PDB entry 8D9D | electron microscopy, 3.59 A resolution | chains B and C of the 6 polymer chains in the assembly

# Chain B
Protein: DNA primase large subunit
Source organism: Homo sapiens
UniProtKB: P49643 (PRI2_HUMAN); residues 1-509 here = UniProt positions 1-509
Amino-acid sequence (509 residues; row label = number of the first residue in the row):
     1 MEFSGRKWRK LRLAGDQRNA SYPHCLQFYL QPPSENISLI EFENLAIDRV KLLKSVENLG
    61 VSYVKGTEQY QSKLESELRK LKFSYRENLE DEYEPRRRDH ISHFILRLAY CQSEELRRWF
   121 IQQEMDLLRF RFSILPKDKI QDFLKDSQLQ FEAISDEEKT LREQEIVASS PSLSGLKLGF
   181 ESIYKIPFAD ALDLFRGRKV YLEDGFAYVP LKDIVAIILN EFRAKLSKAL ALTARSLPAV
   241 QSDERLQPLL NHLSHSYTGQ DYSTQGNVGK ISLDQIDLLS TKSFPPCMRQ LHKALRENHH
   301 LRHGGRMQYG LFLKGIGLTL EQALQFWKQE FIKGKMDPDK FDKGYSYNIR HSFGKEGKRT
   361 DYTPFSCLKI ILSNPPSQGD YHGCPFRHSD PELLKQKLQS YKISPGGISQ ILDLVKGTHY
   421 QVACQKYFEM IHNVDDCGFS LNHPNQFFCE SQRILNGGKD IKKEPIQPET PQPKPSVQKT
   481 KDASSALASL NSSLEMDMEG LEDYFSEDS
Unresolved in the structure: 1-21, 257-269, 457-509
Swiss-Prot annotation at these positions:
  - region: L253 to K270 (Interdomain linker)
  - binding site ([4Fe-4S] cluster): C287, C367, C384, C424
  - modified residue: T470 (Phosphothreonine)
  - mutagenesis: R97 (R97A: Decreases primase affinity for POLA1 by 10-fold), F104 (F104A: Decreases primase affinity for POLA1 by 40-fold), R107 (R107A: Decreases primase affinity for POLA1 by 30-fold), L108 (L108A: Decreases primase affinity for POLA1 by 40-fold), S256 to K270 (Decreases RNA primer di-nucleotide formation about 5-fold. Does not affect the ratio between the di-nucleotide and its extension products)
Ion coordination: 4Fe-4S cluster Fe: C287, C367, C384, C424
Residues lining bound ligands: 4Fe-4S cluster (SF4): P285, P286, C287, C367, I370, C384, P385, F386, Y420, C424, L441, P444

# Chain C
Protein: DNA polymerase alpha catalytic subunit
Source organism: Homo sapiens
Notes: EC 2.7.7.7
UniProtKB: P09884 (DPOLA_HUMAN); numbering as in UniProt (aligned over 1-1462)
Amino-acid sequence (1462 residues; row label = number of the first residue in the row):
     1 MAPVHGDDSL SDSGSFVSSR ARREKKSKKG RQEALERLKK AKAGEKYKYE VEDFTGVYEE
    61 VDEEQYSKLV QARQDDDWIV DDDGIGYVED GREIFDDDLE DDALDADEKG KDGKARNKDK
   121 RNVKKLAVTK PNNIKSMFIA CAGKKTADKA VDLSKDGLLG DILQDLNTET PQITPPPVMI
   181 LKKKRSIGAS PNPFSVHTAT AVPSGKIASP VSRKEPPLTP VPLKRAEFAG DDVQVESTEE
   241 EQESGAMEFE DGDFDEPMEV EEVDLEPMAA KAWDKESEPA EEVKQEADSG KGTVSYLGSF
   301 LPDVSCWDID QEGDSSFSVQ EVQVDSSHLP LVKGADEEQV FHFYWLDAYE DQYNQPGVVF
   361 LFGKVWIESA ETHVSCCVMV KNIERTLYFL PREMKIDLNT GKETGTPISM KDVYEEFDEK
   421 IATKYKIMKF KSKPVEKNYA FEIPDVPEKS EYLEVKYSAE MPQLPQDLKG ETFSHVFGTN
   481 TSSLELFLMN RKIKGPCWLE VKSPQLLNQP VSWCKVEAMA LKPDLVNVIK DVSPPPLVVM
   541 AFSMKTMQNA KNHQNEIIAM AALVHHSFAL DKAAPKPPFQ SHFCVVSKPK DCIFPYAFKE
   601 VIEKKNVKVE VAATERTLLG FFLAKVHKID PDIIVGHNIY GFELEVLLQR INVCKAPHWS
   661 KIGRLKRSNM PKLGGRSGFG ERNATCGRMI CDVEISAKEL IRCKSYHLSE LVQQILKTER
   721 VVIPMENIQN MYSESSQLLY LLEHTWKDAK FILQIMCELN VLPLALQITN IAGNIMSRTL
   781 MGGRSERNEF LLLHAFYENN YIVPDKQIFR KPQQKLGDED EEIDGDTNKY KKGRKKAAYA
   841 GGLVLDPKVG FYDKFILLLD FNSLYPSIIQ EFNICFTTVQ RVASEAQKVT EDGEQEQIPE
   901 LPDPSLEMGI LPREIRKLVE RRKQVKQLMK QQDLNPDLIL QYDIRQKALK LTANSMYGCL
   961 GFSYSRFYAK PLAALVTYKG REILMHTKEM VQKMNLEVIY GDTDSIMINT NSTNLEEVFK
  1021 LGNKVKSEVN KLYKLLEIDI DGVFKSLLLL KKKKYAALVV EPTSDGNYVT KQELKGLDIV
  1081 RRDWCDLAKD TGNFVIGQIL SDQSRDTIVE NIQKRLIEIG ENVLNGSVPV SQFEINKALT
  1141 KDPQDYPDKK SLPHVHVALW INSQGGRKVK AGDTVSYVIC QDGSNLTASQ RAYAPEQLQK
  1201 QDNLTIDTQY YLAQQIHPVV ARICEPIDGI DAVLIATWLG LDPTQFRVHH YHKDEENDAL
  1261 LGGPAQLTDE EKYRDCERFK CPCPTCGTEN IYDNVFDGSG TDMEPSLYRC SNIDCKASPL
  1321 TFTVQLSNKL IMDIRRFIKK YYDGWLICEE PTCRNRTRHL PLQFSRTGPL CPACMKATLQ
  1381 PEYSDKSLYT QLCFYRYIFD AECALEKLTT DHEKDKLKKQ FFTPKVLQDY RKLKNTAEQF
  1441 LSRSGYSEVN LSKLFAGCAV KS
Unresolved in the structure: 1-337, 674-677, 809-836, 883-895, 1252-1267, 1457-1462
Swiss-Prot annotation at these positions:
  - zinc finger: C1283 to S1318 (CysA-type)
  - motif: C1348 to C1374 (CysB motif)
  - binding site (Zn(2+)): C1283, C1286, C1310, C1315, C1348, C1353, C1371, C1374
  - site: K124, K125 (Cleavage)
  - modified residue: T174 (Phosphothreonine), S186 (Phosphoserine), S190 (Phosphoserine), S209 (Phosphoserine), K224 (N6-acetyllysine), T406 (Phosphothreonine), K970 (N6-succinyllysine)
  - natural variant: I79 (I79S: In VEODS), G110 (G110R: In VEODS), P1381 (P1381L: In VEODS)
Ion coordination: Mg2+: D860, F861, D1004 (together with 2'-deoxyadenosine 5'-triphosphate); Zn2+ site 1: C1283, C1286, C1310, C1315; Zn2+ site 2: C1348, C1353, C1371, C1374
Residues lining bound ligands: 2'-deoxyadenosine 5'-triphosphate (DTP): D860, F861, N862, S863, L864, Y865, P866, R922, K950, L951, N954, Y957, D1004

# How chain B and chain C interact
Residue-residue contacts - 27 pairs, chain B then chain C:
  S34(B) - S1452(C)
  E35(B) - L1451(C)  hydrogen bond (backbone-backbone)
  N36(B) - E1448(C)
  N36(B) - V1449(C)
  N36(B) - N1450(C)
  I37(B) - S1447(C)
  I37(B) - E1448(C)
  I37(B) - V1449(C)  hydrogen bond (backbone-backbone)
  S38(B) - S1447(C)
  S38(B) - E1448(C)
  L39(B) - S1447(C)  hydrogen bond (backbone-backbone)
  F104(B) - F1455(C)
  Q112(B) - D1242(C)
  S113(B) - D1242(C)
  R235(B) - E1121(C)  salt bridge
  V240(B) - L1454(C)  hydrophobic
  R245(B) - Y1446(C)  hydrogen bond (side chain-backbone)
  R245(B) - E1448(C)
  R245(B) - V1449(C)
  L246(B) - L1454(C)  hydrophobic
  N251(B) - Y1251(C)
  H252(B) - Y1251(C)
  E297(B) - Y1251(C)  hydrogen bond
  N298(B) - H1249(C)
  N298(B) - H1250(C)
  G334(B) - T1244(C)
  K335(B) - T1244(C)
Also at the interface, not in a pair above, chain B (30 interface residues in all): P32, P33, F42, I101, I105, L108, E114, P238, Q247, H300, M336
Also at the interface, not in a pair above, chain C (17 interface residues in all): I1117, T1237
The authors on this interface:
  - specific contacts: S113(B)-D1242(C), S113(B)-T1244(C), R235(B)-E1121(C) (salt bridge)

# Overview
The interface between chain B and chain C involves 30 residues on one side and 17 on the other, with 5
hydrogen bonds and 1 salt bridge. Polar contacts include R235(B)-E1121(C), R245(B)-Y1446(C) and
E297(B)-Y1251(C). The authors report contacts between S113(B) and D1242(C) and S113(B) and T1244(C); a salt
bridge between R235(B) and E1121(C).
Chain B is DNA primase large subunit and chain C is DNA polymerase alpha catalytic subunit, both from Homo
sapiens; the structure, Human DNA polymerase-alpha/primase elongation complex II bound to primer/template, was
determined by electron microscopy, deposited together with 8D96.
